5E5M - chains A and B; structure by X-ray diffraction, 2.18 A resolution.

Chain A:
Molecule: Cytotoxic T-lymphocyte protein 4
Source organism: Mus musculus
Reference sequence: P09793 (CTLA4_MOUSE); residues 1-117 here correspond to UniProt positions 38-154 (UniProt number = residue number + 37)
Chain sequence (117 residues; each row starts with the number of its first residue):
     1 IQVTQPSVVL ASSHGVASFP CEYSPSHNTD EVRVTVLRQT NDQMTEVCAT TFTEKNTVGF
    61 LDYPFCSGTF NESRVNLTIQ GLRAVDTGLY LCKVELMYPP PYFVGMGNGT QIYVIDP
Disordered / not traced: 116-117
Disulfide bonds: C21-C92, C48-C66
UniProt features mapped onto this chain:
  - region: V9 to S13 (Homodimerization), M97 to Y102 (Important for interaction with CD80 and CD86), Y113 to P117 (Homodimerization)
  - glycosylation (N-linked (GlcNAc...) asparagine): N71, N76, N108

Chain B:
Molecule: CTLA-4 nanobody
Notes: antibody fragment or engineered binder
Chain sequence (129 residues; numbered 1 to 129; the number before each row is that of its first residue):
     1 MAQVQLVESG GGLAQPGGSL RLSCAASGST ISSVAVGWYR QTPGNQREWV ATSSTSSTTA
    61 TYADSVKGRF TISRDNAKNT IYLQMNSLKP EDTAVYYCKT GLTNWGRGTQ VTVSSGGLPE
   121 TGGHHHHHH
Disordered / not traced: 1-2, 115-129
Disulfide bonds: C24-C98

Chain A / chain B interface:
Pairs across the interface (37; chain A residue first):
  P25(A) with S33(B)
  S26(A) with V34(B); T100(B); G101(B), hydrogen bond (backbone-backbone)
  H27(A) with S33(B); V34(B); A35(B), hydrogen bond (side chain-backbone); T55(B); G101(B), hydrogen bond (backbone-backbone)
  N28(A) with A35(B), hydrogen bond (backbone-backbone); G37(B); Y39(B), hydrogen bond; T52(B); K99(B), hydrogen bond; G101(B)
  T29(A) with K99(B), hydrogen bond (backbone-side chain); G101(B), hydrogen bond (backbone-backbone); L102(B)
  D30(A) with Y39(B), hydrogen bond; K99(B), salt bridge; L102(B)
  E31(A) with L102(B)
  T53(A) with L102(B)
  E54(A) with L102(B); T103(B); W105(B), hydrogen bond
  F70(A) with L102(B), hydrophobic
  Y98(A) with W49(B)
  P99(A) with Y39(B); W49(B)
  P100(A) with W49(B); T52(B); T61(B), hydrogen bond (backbone-side chain)
  P101(A) with T58(B); T61(B)
  F103(A) with S57(B); T58(B)
Interface residues without a listed pair, chain A (17 interface residues in all): V32, F52
Interface residues without a listed pair, chain B (18 interface residues in all): V36

Overview:
17 residues of chain A and 18 residues of chain B are in contact, with 11 hydrogen bonds and 1 salt bridge.
Polar pairs include D30(A)-K99(B), H27(A)-A35(B) and N28(A)-Y39(B).
Here chain A is Cytotoxic T-lymphocyte protein 4 (Mus musculus) and chain B is CTLA-4 nanobody. Entry 5E5M
(Crystal structure of mouse CTLA-4 in complex with nanobody) was determined by X-ray diffraction.
